Entry 9F62 (electron microscopy, 5.44 A resolution (low resolution: residue-level contacts below are approximate; hydrogen-bond / salt-bridge calls are withheld)); this record covers chains 5D and 5E of the 214 polymer chains in the assembly.

== Chain 5D ==
Name: NADH:ubiquinone oxidoreductase 30kDa subunit domain-containing protein
Source organism: Chlamydomonas reinhardtii
UniProtKB: A8IHL3 (A8IHL3_CHLRE); residues 1-282 here = UniProt positions 1-282
Sequence (282 residues; row label = number of the first residue in the row):
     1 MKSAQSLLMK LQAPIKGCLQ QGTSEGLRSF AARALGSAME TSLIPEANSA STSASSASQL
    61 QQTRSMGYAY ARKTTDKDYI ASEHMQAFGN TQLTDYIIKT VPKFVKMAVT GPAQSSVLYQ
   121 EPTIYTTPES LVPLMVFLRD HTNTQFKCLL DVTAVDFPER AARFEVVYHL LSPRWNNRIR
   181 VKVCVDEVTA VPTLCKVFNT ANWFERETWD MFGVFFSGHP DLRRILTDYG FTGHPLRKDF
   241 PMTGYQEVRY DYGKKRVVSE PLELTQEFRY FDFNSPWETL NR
Disordered / not traced: 1-66

== Chain 5E ==
Name: NADH:ubiquinone oxidoreductase 49 kD subunit
Source organism: Chlamydomonas reinhardtii
Notes: EC 1.6.5.3
UniProtKB: Q6V9A8 (Q6V9A8_CHLRE); residue numbers follow UniProt; this construct covers 1-467
Sequence (467 residues; row label = number of the first residue in the row):
     1 MRRQAVTCLR GLWRAGSASQ EVANQAGASS FALQGLLAQT ERGLRTSVDA KDAKIAPLSA
    61 MPWSLQAARS ATAEALTPAK VNNFTLNFGP QHPAAHGVLR LVLEMQGEII MRADPHIGLL
   121 HRGTEKLLEY KTYLQGLPYF DRLDYVSMMC MEHSYVLAIE QLLNVSVPLR GQYIRVLFSE
   181 ITRVLNHLLA ITCHSMDVGA LTPFLWAFEE REKLFEFYER VSGARMHAAY FRVGGVSQDL
   241 PIGLLRDVYD WARQFASRLD EMEELLTGNR IWKERTVDVG TITAQMAWDW GCSGPILRAS
   301 GIDWDLRKTQ PYDAYGKMQF NVPIAGHGDC YDRYLVRLQE MRESLRIIYQ CLNEMPDGLY
   361 KSPDGKVCPP SRSTMKQSME ALIHHFKLYT EGFHVPAGET YRAVEAPKGE FGVYLVSRGG
   421 NRPYRCKIRS PGYAHLQMTD VISRGAMLAD VVTIIGTLDV VFGEIDR
Disordered / not traced: 1-75, 92-97

== Interface between chain 5D and chain 5E ==
Residue-residue contacts (94):
  Tyr-68(5D) / Trp-288(5E)
  Ala-69(5D) / Ile-302(5E)
  Ala-69(5D) / Asp-303(5E)
  Tyr-70(5D) / Ala-284(5E)
  Tyr-70(5D) / Gly-301(5E)
  Tyr-70(5D) / Asp-303(5E)
  Ala-71(5D) / Gly-301(5E)
  Ala-71(5D) / Asp-303(5E)
  Lys-77(5D) / Asp-303(5E)
  Ile-80(5D) / Lys-308(5E)
  Ile-80(5D) / Thr-309(5E)
  Pro-112(5D) / Gln-161(5E)
  Pro-112(5D) / Glu-399(5E)
  Pro-112(5D) / Thr-400(5E)
  Ala-113(5D) / Gln-161(5E)
  Gln-114(5D) / Tyr-401(5E)
  Gln-114(5D) / Arg-402(5E)
  Ser-115(5D) / Gln-310(5E)
  Val-117(5D) / Gln-161(5E)
  Val-117(5D) / Arg-402(5E)
  Thr-123(5D) / Glu-399(5E)
  Lys-147(5D) / Trp-288(5E)
  Cys-148(5D) / Trp-288(5E)
  Leu-150(5D) / Tyr-401(5E)
  Leu-150(5D) / Glu-410(5E)
  Leu-150(5D) / Arg-429(5E)
  Asp-151(5D) / Arg-429(5E)
  Thr-153(5D) / Arg-425(5E)
  Thr-153(5D) / Lys-427(5E)
  Ala-154(5D) / Arg-425(5E)
  Val-155(5D) / Tyr-424(5E)
  Asp-156(5D) / Tyr-424(5E)
  Phe-157(5D) / Arg-418(5E)
  Pro-158(5D) / Tyr-424(5E)
  Glu-159(5D) / Arg-418(5E)
  His-169(5D) / Tyr-414(5E)
  Pro-173(5D) / Trp-288(5E)
  Pro-173(5D) / Trp-304(5E)
  Asn-176(5D) / Trp-304(5E)
  Asn-176(5D) / Thr-309(5E)
  Asn-176(5D) / Gln-310(5E)
  Arg-178(5D) / Leu-306(5E)
  Arg-178(5D) / Gln-310(5E)
  Arg-178(5D) / Glu-410(5E)
  Arg-180(5D) / Glu-399(5E)
  Arg-180(5D) / Thr-400(5E)
  Arg-180(5D) / Tyr-401(5E)
  Arg-180(5D) / Tyr-414(5E)
  Lys-182(5D) / Glu-399(5E)
  Lys-182(5D) / Tyr-414(5E)
  Asn-199(5D) / Asp-289(5E)
  Asn-199(5D) / Trp-290(5E)
  Asn-199(5D) / Gln-437(5E)
  Thr-200(5D) / Asp-289(5E)
  Thr-200(5D) / Trp-290(5E)
  Thr-200(5D) / Gly-291(5E)
  Thr-200(5D) / Gln-437(5E)
  Asn-202(5D) / Gln-437(5E)
  Trp-203(5D) / Tyr-433(5E)
  Trp-203(5D) / Leu-436(5E)
  Trp-203(5D) / Gln-437(5E)
  Glu-207(5D) / Tyr-433(5E)
  Glu-207(5D) / Arg-467(5E)
  Met-211(5D) / His-121(5E)
  Phe-212(5D) / Arg-425(5E)
  Arg-223(5D) / His-116(5E)
  Ile-225(5D) / Ile-117(5E)
  Ile-225(5D) / Gly-118(5E)
  Ile-225(5D) / Tyr-433(5E)
  Leu-226(5D) / Ile-117(5E)
  Leu-226(5D) / Gly-118(5E)
  Leu-226(5D) / His-121(5E)
  Leu-226(5D) / Asp-466(5E)
  Leu-226(5D) / Arg-467(5E)
  Tyr-229(5D) / Arg-100(5E)
  Pro-235(5D) / Lys-126(5E)
  Leu-236(5D) / Glu-125(5E)
  Leu-236(5D) / Lys-126(5E)
  Arg-237(5D) / Lys-126(5E)
  Lys-238(5D) / Lys-126(5E)
  Lys-238(5D) / Glu-129(5E)
  Lys-238(5D) / Tyr-424(5E)
  Phe-240(5D) / Lys-126(5E)
  Met-242(5D) / Tyr-130(5E)
  Phe-268(5D) / Lys-131(5E)
  Phe-273(5D) / Thr-390(5E)
  Phe-273(5D) / Glu-391(5E)
  Asn-274(5D) / Glu-391(5E)
  Asn-274(5D) / His-394(5E)
  Ser-275(5D) / Glu-391(5E)
  Glu-278(5D) / His-394(5E)
  Leu-280(5D) / His-394(5E)
  Leu-280(5D) / Gly-419(5E)
  Arg-282(5D) / Arg-418(5E)
Interface residues without a listed pair, chain 5D (64 interface residues in all): Gly-67, Asp-76, Ser-116, Val-167, Leu-171, Asn-177, Val-197, Phe-198, Phe-204, Tyr-270, Asn-281
Interface residues without a listed pair, chain 5E (57 interface residues in all): Leu-127, Leu-162, Gln-285, Gln-319, Ile-324, Lys-387, Pro-396, Ala-397, Ala-403, Val-416, Gly-420, Asn-421, Arg-422

== Summary ==
64 residues of chain 5D and 57 residues of chain 5E are in contact.
Chain 5D is NADH:ubiquinone oxidoreductase 30kDa subunit domain-containing protein and chain 5E is
NADH:ubiquinone oxidoreductase 49 kD subunit, both from Chlamydomonas reinhardtii; the structure, Subtomogram
average of the Chlamydomonas reinhardtii mitochondrial respirasome I2 III4 IV6, was determined by electron
microscopy, deposited together with 9F5X, 9F5Y, 9F5Z, 9F60 and 9F61.
